PDB entry 2XJN | X-ray diffraction, 2.10 A resolution | chains B and G of the 12 polymer chains in the assembly

Chain B (and G):
Molecule: DNA protection during starvation protein
From: Streptococcus suis
Notes: EC 1.16.-.-; chain G of this document is another copy of the same molecule, construct and numbering; everything in this record applies to it too
UniProtKB: P0CB53 (DPS_STRSU); residues 8-172 here = UniProt positions 8-172
Amino-acid sequence (165 residues; row label = number of the first residue in the row):
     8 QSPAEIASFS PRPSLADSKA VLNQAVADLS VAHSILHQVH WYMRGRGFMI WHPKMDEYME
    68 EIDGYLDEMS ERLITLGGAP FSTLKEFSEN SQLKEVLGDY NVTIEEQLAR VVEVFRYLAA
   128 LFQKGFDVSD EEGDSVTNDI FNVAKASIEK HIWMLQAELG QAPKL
Unresolved in the structure: 8-21
Ion coordination: Cu ion site 1: His47 (shared with 1 residue of chain D); Cu ion site 2: Asp74 (shared with 1 residue of chain D)
Swiss-Prot annotation at these positions:
  - binding site (Fe cation): His47, Asp74, Glu78
  - natural variant: Ala27 (A27S: In strain: 825), Ile42 (I42L: In strain: 849), Leu91 (L91F: In strain: 854), Val103 (V103A: In strain: KU5), Leu104 (L104P: In strain: 6407, 825 and 3 more), Thr110 (T110M: In strain: 6407 and 825), Ala116 (A116V: In strain: 849 and BA 70/12), Ser154 (S154N: In strain: 836), Lys171 (K171G: In strain: KU5)
  - mutagenesis: His47 (H47A: Decreases the iron incorporation considerably), His59 (H59A: Decreases the iron incorporation considerably and induces Fe(2+) oxidation-dependent degradation), Asp63 (D63A: Decreases the iron incorporation but is still capable of binding iron to some extent), Asp74 (D74A: Abolishes the iron incorporation), Glu78 (E78A: Abolishes the iron incorporation; E78D: Decreases the iron incorporation considerably), Asp137 (D137A/F: No major effects), Asp146 (D146A: No major effects; D146F: Decreases the iron incorporation considerably)

Chain B / chain G interface:
Contacting residue pairs - 17 pairs, chain B then chain G:
  Glu78(B) with Lys157(G), salt bridge; Trp160(G)
  Arg79(B) with Glu156(G), salt bridge
  Ile81(B) with Trp160(G); Pro170(G)
  Thr82(B) with Glu156(G); Trp160(G); Pro170(G); Leu172(G)
  Ser142(B) with Phe133(G); Asn149(G), hydrogen bond
  Val143(B) with Asn149(G); Lys152(G); Ala153(G), hydrophobic; Glu156(G)
  Asp146(B) with Asp146(G); Asn149(G)

Overview:
The interface between chain B and chain G involves 7 residues on one side and 10 on the other, with 1 hydrogen
bond and 2 salt bridges. Among the polar pairs are Glu78(B)-Lys157(G), Arg79(B)-Glu156(G) and
Ser142(B)-Asn149(G).
Chain B and chain G are both DNA protection during starvation protein (Streptococcus suis); the structure,
Crystal structure of Streptococcus suis Dpr with copper, was determined by X-ray diffraction, deposited
together with 2XJM, 2XJO and 2XKQ.
